Entry 1FUS (X-ray diffraction, 1.30 A resolution); this record covers chain A.

# Chain A
Name: Ribonuclease F1
From: Gibberella fujikuroi
Notes: EC 3.1.27.3
UniProt: P10282 (RNF1_GIBFU); the author numbering skips numbers that UniProt does not, so the offset changes along the chain: 2-65 = UniProt 2-65; 67-107 = UniProt 66-106
Amino-acid sequence (106 residues; numbered 1 to 107; 1 number in that range is skipped by the numbering (no residue carries it; nothing is unmodelled there); the number before each row is that of its first residue):
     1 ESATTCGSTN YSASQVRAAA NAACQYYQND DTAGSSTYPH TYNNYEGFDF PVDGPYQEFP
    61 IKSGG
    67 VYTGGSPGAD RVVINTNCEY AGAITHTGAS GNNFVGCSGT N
Construct notes: conflict Thr32 (Ser in P10282), Ser36 (Thr in P10282)
Modified positions: Glu1 (pyroglutamic acid; PCA)
Disulfide bonds: Cys6-Cys103, Cys24-Cys84

# Overview
Chain A is Ribonuclease F1 (Gibberella fujikuroi); the structure, Crystal structures of ribonuclease F1 of
fusarium moniliforme in its free form and in complex with ..., was determined by X-ray diffraction (same
publication as 1FUT).
